1DXF - chains A and B; structure by X-ray diffraction, 2.60 A resolution.

# Chain A (and B)
Name: 2-dehydro-3-deoxy-galactarate aldolase
Source organism: Escherichia coli
Notes: EC 4.1.2.20; chain B of this document is another copy of the same molecule, construct and numbering; everything in this record applies to it too
UniProtKB: P23522 (YHAF_ECOLI); residues 1-256 here = UniProt positions 1-256
Sequence (256 residues; each row starts with the number of its first residue):
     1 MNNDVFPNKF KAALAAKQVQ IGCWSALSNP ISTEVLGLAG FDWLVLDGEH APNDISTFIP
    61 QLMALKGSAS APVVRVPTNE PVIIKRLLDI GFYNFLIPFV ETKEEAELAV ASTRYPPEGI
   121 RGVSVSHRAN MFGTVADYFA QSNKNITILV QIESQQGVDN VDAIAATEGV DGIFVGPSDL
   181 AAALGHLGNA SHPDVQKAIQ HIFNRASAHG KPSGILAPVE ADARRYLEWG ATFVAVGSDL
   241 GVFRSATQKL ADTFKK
Disordered / not traced: 1-3
Differences from the reference sequence: modified residue (63, 131)
Modified residues: Mse-63 (selenomethionine; parent Met); Mse-131 (selenomethionine; parent Met)
Swiss-Prot annotation at these positions:
  - active site: His-50 (Proton acceptor)
  - binding site (substrate): Gln-151, Ser-178, Asp-179
  - binding site (Mg(2+)): Glu-153, Asp-179
  - site: Arg-75 (Transition state stabilizer), Asp-89 (Increases basicity of active site His)
Metal / ion sites: Mg2+: Glu-153, Asp-179 (together with pyruvic acid)
Residues lining bound ligands: pyruvic acid (PYR): Trp-24, Arg-75, Val-123, Gln-151, Glu-153, Phe-174, Gly-176, Pro-177, Ser-178, Asp-179, Leu-216
From the paper describing this entry:
  - binding site for pyruvic acid: Gly-176, Ser-178, Leu-216
  - Mg2+ coordination through a water molecule: His-50
  - Mg2+ coordination: Glu-153, Asp-179

# Chain A / chain B interface
Residue-residue contacts (60):
  Ile-21(A) / Phe-254(B)  hydrophobic
  Ile-21(A) / Lys-255(B)
  Leu-27(A) / Ile-31(B)
  Leu-27(A) / Ser-32(B)
  Asn-29(A) / Asn-29(B)  hydrogen bond
  Ile-31(A) / Leu-27(B)
  Ser-32(A) / Phe-243(B)
  Val-35(A) / Leu-240(B)  hydrophobic
  Val-35(A) / Phe-243(B)  hydrophobic
  Val-35(A) / Arg-244(B)
  Leu-36(A) / Phe-243(B)
  Leu-36(A) / Thr-247(B)
  Leu-38(A) / Gln-248(B)
  Ala-39(A) / Thr-247(B)
  Ala-39(A) / Gln-248(B)
  Ala-39(A) / Ala-251(B)
  Gly-40(A) / Lys-255(B)  hydrogen bond (backbone-side chain)
  Phe-41(A) / Thr-247(B)
  Phe-41(A) / Leu-250(B)  hydrophobic
  Phe-41(A) / Ala-251(B)
  Asp-42(A) / Lys-255(B)  salt bridge
  Glu-220(A) / Phe-254(B)
  Ala-223(A) / Phe-254(B)  hydrophobic
  Arg-224(A) / Thr-253(B)  hydrogen bond (side chain-backbone)
  Val-236(A) / Leu-250(B)  hydrophobic
  Val-236(A) / Phe-254(B)  hydrophobic
  Gly-237(A) / Leu-250(B)
  Asp-239(A) / Phe-243(B)
  Leu-240(A) / Val-35(B)  hydrophobic
  Val-242(A) / Thr-247(B)
  Val-242(A) / Leu-250(B)  hydrophobic
  Phe-243(A) / Ser-32(B)
  Phe-243(A) / Val-35(B)  hydrophobic
  Phe-243(A) / Asp-239(B)
  Phe-243(A) / Phe-243(B)  hydrophobic
  Arg-244(A) / Val-35(B)
  Arg-244(A) / Leu-38(B)
  Arg-244(A) / Ala-39(B)
  Ala-246(A) / Val-242(B)  hydrophobic
  Ala-246(A) / Ala-246(B)  hydrophobic
  Thr-247(A) / Leu-36(B)
  Thr-247(A) / Ala-39(B)
  Thr-247(A) / Phe-41(B)
  Thr-247(A) / Val-242(B)
  Gln-248(A) / Leu-38(B)  hydrogen bond (side chain-backbone)
  Gln-248(A) / Ala-39(B)  hydrogen bond (side chain-backbone)
  Leu-250(A) / Phe-41(B)  hydrophobic
  Leu-250(A) / Val-236(B)  hydrophobic
  Leu-250(A) / Val-242(B)  hydrophobic
  Ala-251(A) / Ala-39(B)
  Ala-251(A) / Phe-41(B)
  Thr-253(A) / Glu-220(B)
  Thr-253(A) / Arg-224(B)  hydrogen bond (backbone-side chain)
  Phe-254(A) / Ile-21(B)  hydrophobic
  Phe-254(A) / Glu-220(B)
  Phe-254(A) / Ala-223(B)  hydrophobic
  Phe-254(A) / Val-236(B)  hydrophobic
  Lys-255(A) / Ile-21(B)
  Lys-255(A) / Gly-40(B)  hydrogen bond (side chain-backbone)
  Lys-255(A) / Asp-42(B)  salt bridge
Interface residues without a listed pair, chain A (34 interface residues in all): Cys-23, Ala-26, Pro-52, Leu-227
Interface residues without a listed pair, chain B (33 interface residues in all): Ala-26, Pro-52, Leu-227, Gly-237

# Overview
Chain A and chain B form an interface of 34 and 33 residues respectively; the contacts include 7 hydrogen
bonds and 2 salt bridges. Among the polar pairs are Asp-42(A)/Lys-255(B), Asn-29(A)/Asn-29(B) and
Gly-40(A)/Lys-255(B). From the paper: a binding site for pyruvic acid at Gly-176(A), Ser-178(A) and
Leu-216(A); Mg2+ coordination by Glu-153(A) and Asp-179(A).
Both chains are 2-dehydro-3-deoxy-galactarate aldolase (Escherichia coli). Entry 1DXF
(2-dehydro-3-deoxy-galactarate aldolase from Escherichia coli in complex with pyruvate) was determined by
X-ray diffraction (same publication as 1DXE).
